3DOZ - chains E and F of the 6 polymer chains in the assembly; structure by X-ray diffraction, 2.50 A resolution.

== Chain E (and F) ==
Protein: (3R)-hydroxymyristoyl-acyl carrier protein dehydratase
Source organism: Helicobacter pylori
Notes: EC 4.2.1.-; chain F of this document is another copy of the same molecule, construct and numbering; everything in this record applies to it too
UniProt: Q5G940 (Q5G940_HELPY); residues 1-159 here = UniProt positions 1-159
Amino-acid sequence (159 residues; each row starts with the number of its first residue):
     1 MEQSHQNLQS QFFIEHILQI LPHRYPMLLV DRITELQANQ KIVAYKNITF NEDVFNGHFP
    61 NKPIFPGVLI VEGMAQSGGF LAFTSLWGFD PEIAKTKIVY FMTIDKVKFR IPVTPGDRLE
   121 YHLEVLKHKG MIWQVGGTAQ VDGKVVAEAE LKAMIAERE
Not modelled in the structure: 1-8 (chain F: 1-9)

== Chain E / chain F interface ==
Contacting residue pairs (61; chain E residue first):
  P22(E) with F59(F), hydrophobic; P60(F)
  H23(E) with G57(F); F59(F)
  R24(E) with G57(F), hydrogen bond (backbone-backbone); P60(F)
  Y25(E) with N56(F); G57(F), hydrogen bond (backbone-backbone)
  P26(E) with D53(F)
  M27(E) with V54(F), hydrophobic; G57(F); H58(F); P66(F), hydrophobic
  D53(E) with P26(F); D53(F)
  N56(E) with Y25(F)
  G57(E) with H23(F); R24(F), hydrogen bond (backbone-backbone); Y25(F), hydrogen bond (backbone-backbone); M27(F)
  H58(E) with M27(F)
  F59(E) with P22(F), hydrophobic; H23(F); V99(F); R158(F)
  P60(E) with P22(F); R24(F); R158(F), hydrogen bond (backbone-side chain)
  K62(E) with I98(F); R158(F)
  I64(E) with I98(F), hydrophobic; Y100(F)
  P66(E) with M27(F), hydrophobic
  V68(E) with V68(F); E72(F); F101(F), hydrophobic
  E72(E) with V68(F)
  V99(E) with F59(F)
  Y100(E) with K62(F)
  F101(E) with V68(F), hydrophobic; F109(F), hydrophobic
  M102(E) with K108(F); F109(F), hydrogen bond (backbone-backbone)
  T103(E) with V107(F); K108(F)
  I104(E) with K106(F); V107(F), hydrogen bond (backbone-backbone)
  D105(E) with D105(F); K106(F)
  K106(E) with I104(F); D105(F), hydrogen bond (backbone-side chain)
  V107(E) with M102(F); T103(F); I104(F), hydrogen bond (backbone-backbone)
  K108(E) with M102(F)
  F109(E) with F101(F); M102(F), hydrogen bond (backbone-backbone); I104(F), hydrophobic
  P112(E) with Y100(F), hydrophobic
  R158(E) with P60(F), hydrogen bond (side chain-backbone)
  E159(E) with K62(F)
Also at the interface, not in a pair above, chain E (34 interface residues in all): V54, L69, I98
Also at the interface, not in a pair above, chain F (32 interface residues in all): I64, L69

== Summary ==
The interface between chain E and chain F involves 34 residues on one side and 32 on the other; the contacts
include 11 hydrogen bonds. Polar pairs include P60(E)-R158(F), K106(E)-D105(F) and R24(E)-G57(F).
Chain E and chain F are both (3R)-hydroxymyristoyl-acyl carrier protein dehydratase (Helicobacter pylori); the
structure, Crystal structure of (3R)-Hydroxyacyl-Acyl Carrier Protein Dehydratase (FabZ) from Helicobacter
pylori in complex with compound 3k, was determined by X-ray diffraction, deposited together with 3DOY, 3DP0,
3DP1, 3DP2 and 3DP3.
